PDB entry 8ZDW | electron microscopy, 3.45 A resolution | chains B and D of the 12 polymer chains in the assembly

[Chain B (and D)]
Molecule: Hemagglutinin
From: Influenza A virus (strain A/Vietnam/1203/2004 H5N1)
Notes: chain D of this document is another copy of the same molecule, construct and numbering; everything in this record applies to it too
UniProtKB: Q6DQ33 (Q6DQ33_I04A1); residues -8 to 219 here correspond to UniProt positions 338-565 (UniProt number = residue number + 346)
Amino-acid sequence (228 residues; each row starts with the number of its first residue; numbers below 1 keep their minus sign (Gln-8 is residue -8)):
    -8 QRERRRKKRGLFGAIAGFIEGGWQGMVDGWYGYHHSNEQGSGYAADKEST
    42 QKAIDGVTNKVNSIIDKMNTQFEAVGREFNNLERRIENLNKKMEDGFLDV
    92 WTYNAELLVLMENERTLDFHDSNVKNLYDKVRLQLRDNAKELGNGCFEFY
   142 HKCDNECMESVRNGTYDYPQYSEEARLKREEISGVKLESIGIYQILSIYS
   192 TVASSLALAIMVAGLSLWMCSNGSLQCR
Unresolved in the structure: -8 to 0, 175-219
Disulfides: Cys144-Cys148
Covalent attachments: N-acetylglucosamine (NAG) linked to Asn154

[Interface between chain B and chain D]
Pairs across the interface - 44 pairs, chain B then chain D:
  Gly1(B) - Asn117(D)
  Leu2(B) - Phe3(D)  hydrophobic
  Leu2(B) - Phe110(D)  hydrophobic
  Leu2(B) - Ser113(D)  hydrogen bond (backbone-side chain)
  Leu2(B) - Asn117(D)  hydrogen bond (backbone-side chain)
  Phe3(B) - Phe3(D)  hydrophobic
  Phe3(B) - Asn117(D)
  Gly4(B) - Asn117(D)
  Phe9(B) - Leu124(D)  hydrophobic
  Arg76(B) - Arg68(D)
  Arg76(B) - Glu69(D)  hydrogen bond (side chain-backbone)
  Arg76(B) - Phe70(D)
  Arg76(B) - Glu74(D)  salt bridge
  Asn79(B) - Arg68(D)
  Leu80(B) - Arg68(D)
  Leu80(B) - Asn81(D)
  Leu80(B) - Met84(D)  hydrophobic
  Lys83(B) - Phe63(D)
  Met84(B) - Met84(D)  hydrophobic
  Met84(B) - Phe88(D)
  Gly87(B) - Phe88(D)
  Phe88(B) - Phe88(D)  hydrophobic
  Asp90(B) - Trp92(D)
  Val91(B) - Phe88(D)  hydrophobic
  Val91(B) - Val91(D)  hydrophobic
  Val91(B) - Trp92(D)
  Tyr94(B) - Lys58(D)
  Tyr94(B) - Trp92(D)  hydrophobic
  Tyr94(B) - Asn95(D)
  Tyr94(B) - Leu99(D)
  Asn95(B) - Asn95(D)
  Glu97(B) - Lys58(D)
  Leu98(B) - Leu99(D)  hydrophobic
  Leu101(B) - Lys58(D)
  Met102(B) - Met102(D)  hydrophobic
  Met102(B) - Glu103(D)
  Met102(B) - Arg106(D)
  Arg106(B) - Arg106(D)
  Glu132(B) - Arg127(D)  hydrogen bond (backbone-side chain)
  Leu133(B) - Arg127(D)  hydrogen bond (backbone-side chain)
  Gly134(B) - Leu124(D)
  Ile173(B) - Arg167(D)  hydrogen bond (backbone-side chain)
  Ser174(B) - Arg167(D)
  Ser174(B) - Arg170(D)
Also at the interface, not in a pair above, chain B (28 interface residues in all): Ile77, Glu105
Also at the interface, not in a pair above, chain D (29 interface residues in all): Met59, Val66, Ile77, Leu80, Asp120

[Overview]
The interface between chain B and chain D involves 28 residues on one side and 29 on the other; the contacts
include 6 hydrogen bonds and 1 salt bridge. Among the polar pairs are Arg76(B)-Glu74(D), Leu2(B)-Ser113(D) and
Leu2(B)-Asn117(D). N-acetylglucosamine is covalently linked to Asn154(B).
Both chains are Hemagglutinin (Influenza A virus (strain A/Vietnam/1203/2004 H5N1)). Entry 8ZDW (The cryoEM
structure of H5N1 HA split from symmetric filament in conformation A) was determined by electron microscopy
(same publication as 8ZDV).
